Entry 2WGG (X-ray diffraction, 2.00 A resolution); this record covers chains A and B.

# Chain A (and B)
Protein: 3-oxoacyl-[acyl-carrier-protein] synthase 1
Source organism: Mycobacterium tuberculosis
Notes: EC 2.3.1.41; chain B of this document is another copy of the same molecule, construct and numbering; everything in this record applies to it too
UniProtKB: P63454 (FAB1_MYCTU); residues 1-416 here = UniProt positions 1-416
Sequence (416 residues; row label = number of the first residue in the row):
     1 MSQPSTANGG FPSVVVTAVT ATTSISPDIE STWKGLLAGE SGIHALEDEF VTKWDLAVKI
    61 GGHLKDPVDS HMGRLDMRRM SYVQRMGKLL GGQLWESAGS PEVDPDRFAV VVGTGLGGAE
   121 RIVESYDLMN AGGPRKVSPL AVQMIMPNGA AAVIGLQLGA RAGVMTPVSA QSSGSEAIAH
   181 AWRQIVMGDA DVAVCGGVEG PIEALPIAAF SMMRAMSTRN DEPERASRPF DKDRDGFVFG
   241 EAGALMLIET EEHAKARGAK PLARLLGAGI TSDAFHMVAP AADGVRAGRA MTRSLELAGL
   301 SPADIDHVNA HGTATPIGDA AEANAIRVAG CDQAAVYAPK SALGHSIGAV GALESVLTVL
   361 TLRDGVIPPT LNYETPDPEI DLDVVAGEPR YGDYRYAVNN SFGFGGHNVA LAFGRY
Not modelled in the structure: 1
Construct notes: engineered mutation Gln171 (Cys in P63454)
Metal / ion sites: Na+ near Glu354 (its only coordinating residue here)
Small-molecule neighbours:
  - nonaethylene glycol (2PE): Tyr82, Gly115, Leu116, Ala119, Glu120, Val123, Ala170, Gly200, Pro201, Glu203, Leu205, Pro206, Ala209, Phe210, Ile347
  - thiolactomycin (TLM): Gln171, Phe237, His276, Met277, Val278, Ala279, Pro280, His311, Thr313, Thr315, Gly318, His345, Phe402, Gly403, Phe404, Gly405, Gly406
Reported in the primary citation:
  - binding site for thiolactomycin: His311, His345, Phe404
  - conformationally variable residues (loop rearrangement, side-chain flip): Val278, Phe402, Gly403, Phe404, Gly405, Gly406
  - contacts within the chain: Gln171-Phe404 (hydrogen bond)
  - binding site for nonaethylene glycol: Ala119, Ile122, Ala209
  - specificity-determining residues: Ala119, Ile122, Ala209
  - catalytic residues: His311, His345 (citing earlier work)

# Chain A / chain B interface
Contacting residue pairs (144):
  Trp54(A) - Met129(B)
  Trp54(A) - Asn130(B)
  Trp54(A) - Pro134(B)
  Asp55(A) - Pro134(B)
  Leu56(A) - Pro134(B)  hydrophobic
  Gln84(A) - Met277(B)
  Asp106(A) - Arg286(B)  salt bridge
  Gly115(A) - Pro147(B)
  Leu116(A) - Ile122(B)  hydrophobic
  Leu116(A) - Ile145(B)  hydrophobic
  Ile122(A) - Ile122(B)  hydrophobic
  Ile122(A) - Val123(B)  hydrophobic
  Val123(A) - Ile122(B)  hydrophobic
  Val123(A) - Tyr126(B)  hydrophobic
  Ser125(A) - Leu205(B)
  Tyr126(A) - Val123(B)  hydrophobic
  Tyr126(A) - Asp127(B)  hydrogen bond
  Tyr126(A) - Leu205(B)  hydrophobic
  Asp127(A) - Tyr126(B)  hydrogen bond
  Met129(A) - Trp54(B)
  Met129(A) - Leu205(B)  hydrophobic
  Met129(A) - Ala208(B)  hydrophobic
  Asn130(A) - Trp54(B)
  Gly133(A) - Trp54(B)
  Pro134(A) - Trp54(B)
  Pro134(A) - Leu56(B)  hydrophobic
  Pro134(A) - Ala208(B)  hydrophobic
  Pro134(A) - Met212(B)
  Arg135(A) - Met212(B)
  Val137(A) - Leu205(B)  hydrophobic
  Val137(A) - Ala209(B)  hydrophobic
  Val137(A) - Met212(B)
  Pro139(A) - Met212(B)
  Pro139(A) - Met213(B)
  Val142(A) - Ala209(B)  hydrophobic
  Val142(A) - Phe210(B)  hydrophobic
  Val142(A) - Met213(B)  hydrophobic
  Val142(A) - Phe404(B)  hydrophobic
  Gln143(A) - Met277(B)
  Gln143(A) - Val278(B)
  Ile145(A) - Leu116(B)  hydrophobic
  Met146(A) - Met277(B)  hydrophobic
  Met146(A) - Phe404(B)
  Met146(A) - Gly405(B)
  Pro147(A) - Gly115(B)
  Pro147(A) - Val168(B)
  Asn148(A) - Val168(B)
  Asn148(A) - Ser169(B)
  Asn148(A) - Ala170(B)
  Asn148(A) - Phe404(B)  hydrogen bond (side chain-backbone)
  Asn148(A) - His407(B)  hydrogen bond
  Gly149(A) - Met277(B)
  Ala152(A) - Met277(B)  hydrophobic
  Ala152(A) - Gly405(B)
  Val153(A) - Met277(B)  hydrophobic
  Gly155(A) - Ala274(B)
  Leu156(A) - Ala274(B)
  Leu156(A) - Phe275(B)
  Leu156(A) - His276(B)
  Leu156(A) - Met277(B)  hydrophobic
  Gly159(A) - Ala274(B)
  Ala160(A) - Ser272(B)  hydrogen bond (backbone-side chain)
  Ala160(A) - Ala274(B)
  Arg161(A) - Thr271(B)
  Arg161(A) - Ser272(B)  hydrogen bond (backbone-backbone)
  Arg161(A) - Asp273(B)  hydrogen bond (side chain-backbone)
  Arg161(A) - Ala274(B)  hydrogen bond (side chain-backbone)
  Arg161(A) - Arg286(B)  hydrogen bond (backbone-side chain)
  Ala162(A) - Ile270(B)
  Ala162(A) - Ser272(B)
  Gly163(A) - Thr271(B)
  Gly163(A) - Ser272(B)  hydrogen bond (backbone-side chain)
  Val164(A) - Ser272(B)
  Val164(A) - His407(B)  hydrogen bond (backbone-side chain)
  Met165(A) - Glu176(B)
  Met165(A) - His180(B)
  Thr166(A) - Thr166(B)
  Thr166(A) - Pro167(B)
  Thr166(A) - Val168(B)  hydrogen bond (backbone-backbone)
  Pro167(A) - Thr166(B)
  Val168(A) - Pro147(B)  hydrophobic
  Val168(A) - Asn148(B)
  Val168(A) - Thr166(B)  hydrogen bond (backbone-backbone)
  Ser169(A) - Asn148(B)
  Ala170(A) - Asn148(B)
  Glu176(A) - Met165(B)
  His180(A) - Met165(B)
  Arg183(A) - Gln184(B)  hydrogen bond
  Gln184(A) - Arg183(B)  hydrogen bond
  Met187(A) - Arg293(B)  hydrogen bond (backbone-side chain)
  Gly188(A) - Arg293(B)
  Asp189(A) - Arg293(B)  salt bridge
  Ala204(A) - Met129(B)  hydrophobic
  Leu205(A) - Ser125(B)
  Leu205(A) - Tyr126(B)  hydrophobic
  Leu205(A) - Met129(B)  hydrophobic
  Leu205(A) - Val137(B)  hydrophobic
  Ala208(A) - Met129(B)  hydrophobic
  Ala208(A) - Pro134(B)  hydrophobic
  Ala209(A) - Val137(B)  hydrophobic
  Ala209(A) - Val142(B)  hydrophobic
  Phe210(A) - Val142(B)  hydrophobic
  Met212(A) - Pro134(B)
  Met212(A) - Arg135(B)
  Met212(A) - Val137(B)
  Met212(A) - Pro139(B)
  Met213(A) - Pro139(B)
  Ile270(A) - Ala162(B)
  Ile270(A) - Gln184(B)
  Thr271(A) - Arg161(B)
  Thr271(A) - Ala162(B)
  Thr271(A) - Gly163(B)
  Ser272(A) - Ala160(B)  hydrogen bond (side chain-backbone)
  Ser272(A) - Arg161(B)  hydrogen bond (backbone-backbone)
  Ser272(A) - Ala162(B)
  Ser272(A) - Gly163(B)  hydrogen bond (side chain-backbone)
  Ser272(A) - Val164(B)
  Asp273(A) - Arg161(B)  hydrogen bond (backbone-side chain)
  Ala274(A) - Gly155(B)
  Ala274(A) - Leu156(B)
  Ala274(A) - Gly159(B)
  Ala274(A) - Ala160(B)
  Ala274(A) - Arg161(B)  hydrogen bond (backbone-side chain)
  Phe275(A) - Leu156(B)
  His276(A) - Leu156(B)
  Met277(A) - Gln84(B)
  Met277(A) - Gln143(B)
  Met277(A) - Met146(B)  hydrophobic
  Met277(A) - Ala152(B)  hydrophobic
  Met277(A) - Val153(B)
  Met277(A) - Leu156(B)  hydrophobic
  Val278(A) - Gln143(B)
  Arg286(A) - Asp106(B)  salt bridge
  Arg286(A) - Arg161(B)  hydrogen bond (side chain-backbone)
  Arg293(A) - Met187(B)  hydrogen bond (side chain-backbone)
  Arg293(A) - Gly188(B)
  Arg293(A) - Asp189(B)  salt bridge
  Phe404(A) - Val142(B)  hydrophobic
  Phe404(A) - Met146(B)  hydrophobic
  Phe404(A) - Asn148(B)  hydrogen bond (backbone-side chain)
  Gly405(A) - Met146(B)
  Gly405(A) - Ala152(B)
  His407(A) - Asn148(B)  hydrogen bond
  His407(A) - Val164(B)  hydrogen bond (side chain-backbone)
Other interface residues (no listed pair), chain A (74 interface residues in all): Phe11, Ala119, Trp182, Val186
Other interface residues (no listed pair), chain B (74 interface residues in all): Phe11, Asp55, Ala119, Gly133, Ser138, Gly149, Trp182, Ala204

# Summary
The chain A/chain B interface involves 74 residues from each chain; the contacts include 26 hydrogen bonds and
4 salt bridges. Polar pairs include Asp106(A)-Arg286(B), Asp189(A)-Arg293(B) and Tyr126(A)-Asp127(B). Bound to
chain A: thiolactomycin and nonaethylene glycol. From the paper: catalytic residues His311(A) and His345(A); a
binding site for thiolactomycin at His311(A), His345(A) and Phe404(A).
Both chains are 3-oxoacyl-[acyl-carrier-protein] synthase 1 (Mycobacterium tuberculosis). Entry 2WGG (Crystal
Structure of Mycobacterium tuberculosis C171Q KasA variant with bound TLM) was determined by X-ray diffraction
(same publication as 2WGD, 2WGE and 2WGF).
